Entry 8ZCJ (electron microscopy, 3.09 A resolution); this record covers chains B and C of the 6 polymer chains in the assembly.

== Chain B ==
Protein: Guanine nucleotide-binding protein G(i) subunit alpha-1
Source organism: Homo sapiens
Reference sequence: P63096 (GNAI1_HUMAN); residues 1-354 here = UniProt positions 1-354
Chain sequence (354 residues; row label = number of the first residue in the row):
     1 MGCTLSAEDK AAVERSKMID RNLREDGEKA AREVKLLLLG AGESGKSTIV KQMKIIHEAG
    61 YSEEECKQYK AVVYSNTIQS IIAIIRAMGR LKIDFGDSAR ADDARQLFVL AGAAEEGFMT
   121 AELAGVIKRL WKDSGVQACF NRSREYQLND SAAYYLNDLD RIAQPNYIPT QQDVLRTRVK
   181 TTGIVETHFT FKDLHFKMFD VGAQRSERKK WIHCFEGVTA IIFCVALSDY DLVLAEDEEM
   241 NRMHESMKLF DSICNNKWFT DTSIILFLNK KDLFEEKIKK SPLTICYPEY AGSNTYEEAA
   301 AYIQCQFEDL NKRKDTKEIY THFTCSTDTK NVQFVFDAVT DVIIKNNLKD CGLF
Unresolved in the structure: 1-5, 55-181
Construct notes: conflict Ala203 (Gly in P63096), Ser326 (Ala in P63096)
Curated features (UniProtKB/Swiss-Prot):
  - region: Lys35 to Thr48 (G1 motif), Asp173 to Thr181 (G2 motif), Phe196 to Gly202, Gln204, Arg205 (G3 motif), Ile265 to Asp272 (G4 motif), Thr324, Cys325, Thr327 to Thr329 (G5 motif)
  - binding site (GTP): Glu43 to Thr48, Ser151, Leu175 to Thr181, Asp200 to Gly202, Gln204, Asn269 to Asp272
  - binding site (Mg(2+)): Ser47, Thr181
  - modified residue: Arg178 (ADP-ribosylarginine), Gln204 (Deamidated glutamine), Cys351 (ADP-ribosylcysteine)
  - lipidation: Gly2 (N-myristoyl glycine), Cys3 (S-palmitoyl cysteine)
  - natural variant: Gly40 (G40C: In NEDHISB; G40R: In NEDHISB), Gly45 (G45D: In NEDHISB), Thr48 (T48I: In NEDHISB; T48K: In NEDHISB), Gln52 (Q52P: In NEDHISB), Ser75 (deletion: In NEDHISB; uncertain significance), Gln172 (deletion: In NEDHISB), Asp173 (D173V: In NEDHISB), Glu186 to Phe189 (deletion: In NEDHISB; uncertain significance), Cys224 (C224Y: In NEDHISB), Lys270 (K270N: In NEDHISB; K270R: In NEDHISB), Asp272 (D272G: In NEDHISB), Val332 (V332E: In NEDHISB; uncertain significance)
  - mutagenesis: Gly42 (G42R: Abolishes switch to an activated conformation and dissociation from beta and gamma subunits upon GTP binding. Abolishes interaction with RGS family members), Glu116 (E116L: Enhances interaction (inactive GDP-bound) with RGS14), Gln147 (Q147L: Enhances interaction (inactive GDP-bound) with RGS14), Glu245 (E245L: Enhances interaction (inactive GDP-bound) with RGS14)

== Chain C ==
Protein: Guanine nucleotide-binding protein G(I)/G(S)/G(T) subunit beta-1
Source organism: Rattus norvegicus
Reference sequence: P54311 (GBB1_RAT); residue numbers follow UniProt; this construct covers 2-340
Chain sequence (377 residues; row label = number of the first residue in the row; numbers below 1 keep their minus sign (Met-10 is residue -10)):
   -10 MHHHHHHGSL LQSELDQLRQ EAEQLKNQIR DARKACADAT LSQITNNIDP VGRIQMRTRR
    50 TLRGHLAKIY AMHWGTDSRL LVSASQDGKL IIWDSYTTNK VHAIPLRSSW VMTCAYAPSG
   110 NYVACGGLDN ICSIYNLKTR EGNVRVSREL AGHTGYLSCC RFLDDNQIVT SSGDTTCALW
   170 DIETGQQTTT FTGHTGDVMS LSLAPDTRLF VSGACDASAK LWDVREGMCR QTFTGHESDI
   230 NAICFFPNGN AFATGSDDAT CRLFDLRADQ ELMTYSHDNI ICGITSVSFS KSGRLLLAGY
   290 DDFNCNVWDA LKADRAGVLA GHDNRVSCLG VTDDGMAVAT GSWDSFLKIW NGSSGGGGSG
   350 GGGSSGVSGW RLFKKIS
Unresolved in the structure: -10 to 2, 344-366
Construct notes: initiating methionine (-10); expression tag (-9 to 1, 341-366)
Cystine bridges: Cys103-Cys114, Cys121-Cys149
Curated features (UniProtKB/Swiss-Prot):
  - modified residue: Ser2 (N-acetylserine), His266 (Phosphohistidine)

== How chain B and chain C interact ==
Residue-residue contacts - 35 pairs, chain B then chain C:
  Val13(B) - Asn88(C)
  Arg15(B) - Val90(C)  hydrogen bond (side chain-backbone)
  Arg15(B) - His91(C)
  Ser16(B) - Asn88(C)  hydrogen bond
  Ser16(B) - Lys89(C)
  Ile19(B) - Lys89(C)
  Ile19(B) - Ala92(C)  hydrophobic
  Asp20(B) - Lys89(C)  salt bridge
  Asp26(B) - Lys78(C)  salt bridge
  Gly27(B) - Leu55(C)
  Thr182(B) - Asn119(C)
  Thr182(B) - His142(C)
  Thr182(B) - Thr143(C)
  Gly183(B) - Leu117(C)
  Gly183(B) - Asn119(C)  hydrogen bond (backbone-side chain)
  Lys197(B) - Ser98(C)  hydrogen bond
  Phe199(B) - Trp99(C)  hydrophobic
  Gln204(B) - Leu117(C)  hydrogen bond (side chain-backbone)
  Gln204(B) - Asn119(C)
  Gln204(B) - Tyr145(C)
  Ser206(B) - Tyr145(C)
  Ser206(B) - Asp186(C)  hydrogen bond
  Glu207(B) - Asp186(C)  hydrogen bond (backbone-side chain)
  Lys210(B) - Met101(C)
  Lys210(B) - Tyr145(C)
  Lys210(B) - Cys204(C)
  Lys210(B) - Asp228(C)
  Lys210(B) - Asn230(C)
  Trp211(B) - Leu117(C)  hydrophobic
  His213(B) - Lys57(C)  hydrogen bond (backbone-side chain)
  Cys214(B) - Tyr59(C)
  Cys214(B) - Trp99(C)
  Phe215(B) - Trp99(C)  hydrophobic
  Glu216(B) - Lys57(C)  salt bridge
  Trp258(B) - Arg314(C)
Other interface residues (no listed pair), chain B (23 interface residues in all): Ala12, Glu28
Other interface residues (no listed pair), chain C (27 interface residues in all): Thr87, Asp118, Ile229, Asp246, Trp332

== Summary ==
Chain B and chain C form an interface of 23 and 27 residues respectively; the contacts include 8 hydrogen
bonds and 3 salt bridges. Polar pairs include Asp20(B)-Lys89(C), Asp26(B)-Lys78(C) and Glu216(B)-Lys57(C).
Chain B is Guanine nucleotide-binding protein G(i) subunit alpha-1 (Homo sapiens) and chain C is Guanine
nucleotide-binding protein G(I)/G(S)/G(T) subunit beta-1 (Rattus norvegicus); the structure, Cryo-EM structure
of the pasireotide-bound SSTR5-Gi complex, was determined by electron microscopy, deposited together with
8ZBE.
